PDB entry 8WYE | electron microscopy, 2.49 A resolution | chains B and C of the 5 polymer chains in the assembly

== Chain B ==
Name: SIR2 family protein
From: Bacillus subtilis
Amino-acid sequence (1005 residues; each row starts with the number of its first residue):
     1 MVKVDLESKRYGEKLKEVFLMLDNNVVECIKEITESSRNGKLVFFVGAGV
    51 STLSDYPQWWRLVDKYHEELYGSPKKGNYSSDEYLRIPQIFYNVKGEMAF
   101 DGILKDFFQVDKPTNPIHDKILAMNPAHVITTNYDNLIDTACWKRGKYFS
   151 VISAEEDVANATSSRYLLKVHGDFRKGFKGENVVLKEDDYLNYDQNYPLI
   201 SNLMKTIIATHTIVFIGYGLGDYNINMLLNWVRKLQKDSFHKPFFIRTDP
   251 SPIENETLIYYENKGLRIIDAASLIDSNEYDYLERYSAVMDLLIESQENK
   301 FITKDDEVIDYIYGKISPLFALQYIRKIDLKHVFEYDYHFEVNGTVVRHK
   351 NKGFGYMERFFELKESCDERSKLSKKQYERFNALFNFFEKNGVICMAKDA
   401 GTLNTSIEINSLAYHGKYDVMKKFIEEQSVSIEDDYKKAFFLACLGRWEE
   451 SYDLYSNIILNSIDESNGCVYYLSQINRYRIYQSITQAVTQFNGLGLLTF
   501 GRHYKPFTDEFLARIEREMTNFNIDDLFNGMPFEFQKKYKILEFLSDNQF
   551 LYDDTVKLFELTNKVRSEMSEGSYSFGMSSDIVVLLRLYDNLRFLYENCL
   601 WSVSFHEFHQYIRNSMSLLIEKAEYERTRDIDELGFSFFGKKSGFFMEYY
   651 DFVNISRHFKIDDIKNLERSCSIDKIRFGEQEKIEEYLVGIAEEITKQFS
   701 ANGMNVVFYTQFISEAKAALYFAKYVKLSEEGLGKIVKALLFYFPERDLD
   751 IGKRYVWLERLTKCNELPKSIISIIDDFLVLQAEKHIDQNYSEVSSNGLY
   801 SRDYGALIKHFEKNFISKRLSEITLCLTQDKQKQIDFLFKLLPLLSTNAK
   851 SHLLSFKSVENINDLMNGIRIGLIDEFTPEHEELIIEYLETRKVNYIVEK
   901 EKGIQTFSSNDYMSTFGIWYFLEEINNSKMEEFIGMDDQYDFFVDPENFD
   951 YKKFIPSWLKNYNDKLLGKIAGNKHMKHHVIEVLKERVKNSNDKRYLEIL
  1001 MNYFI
Unresolved in the structure: 1-7, 75-78, 464-466, 496-500, 566-578, 637-643, 898-910
Reported in the primary citation:
  - mutagenesis - W59A, N133A, D135A, H171A, Y282A: decreased catalytic activity
  - mutagenesis - T52A, W60A, D188A, T248A: unchanged growth
  - mutagenesis - T52A, W60A, T248A: unchanged catalytic activity
  - mutagenesis - Y282A: decreased growth
  - catalytic residues: His-171 (citing earlier work)
  - catalytic residues: Asn-133

== Chain C ==
Name: Bacillus phage SPbeta DSAD1 protein
From: Bacillus phage SPBc2
UniProtKB: O64191 (O64191_BPSPB); residue numbers follow UniProt; this construct covers 1-120
Amino-acid sequence (146 residues; numbered 1 to 146; the number before each row is that of its first residue):
     1 MIEIFKDTGATHDLVYHSKINTFVWDVEFDIVLSDSKELNKCYFVKCFNP
    51 YRINGKCDFAVSSIDIFSEGKRLLIENEFNFKITKAVHVATSKDVTEIVL
   101 HLSERISSPFPIVKEVVYLDWSHPQFEKGGGSGGGSGGWSHPQFEK
Unresolved in the structure: 1-10, 127-146
Differences from the reference sequence: expression tag (121-146)
Swiss-Prot annotation at these positions:
  - site: Phe-59 (Interaction with host DSR2)
  - mutagenesis: His-17 (H17E: Complete loss of the ability to inactivate the host DSR2 NADase activity), Lys-19 (K19E: Complete loss of the ability to inactivate the host DSR2 NADase activity), Asn-21 (N21E: Complete loss of the ability to inactivate the host DSR2 NADase activity), Phe-59 (F59E: Complete loss of the ability to inactivate the host DSR2 NADase activity)

== How chain B and chain C interact ==
Pairs across the interface (61):
  Lys-665(B) with Trp-121(C)
  Glu-668(B) with Trp-121(C); Phe-126(C)
  Tyr-721(B) with Ser-122(C)
  Lys-724(B) with His-123(C), hydrogen bond (side chain-backbone); Pro-124(C)
  Val-756(B) with Leu-119(C), hydrophobic; Ser-122(C)
  Glu-759(B) with His-123(C), salt bridge; Pro-124(C)
  Arg-760(B) with Ser-122(C)
  Lys-763(B) with Pro-124(C)
  Ser-796(B) with Val-117(C)
  Asn-797(B) with Cys-47(C), hydrogen bond (backbone-side chain); Val-117(C); Leu-119(C)
  Gly-798(B) with Cys-47(C)
  Leu-799(B) with Asn-49(C); Leu-119(C), hydrophobic
  Tyr-800(B) with Asp-65(C), hydrogen bond; Arg-72(C), hydrogen bond
  Arg-802(B) with Arg-52(C); Ile-53(C), hydrogen bond (side chain-backbone)
  His-810(B) with Ile-53(C)
  Asn-863(B) with Glu-76(C); Asn-77(C); Glu-78(C), hydrogen bond (side chain-backbone)
  Asn-867(B) with Ile-75(C); Glu-76(C), hydrogen bond (side chain-backbone)
  Ile-869(B) with Cys-57(C), hydrophobic
  Arg-870(B) with Ile-75(C), hydrogen bond (side chain-backbone)
  Asp-875(B) with Lys-56(C)
  Tyr-888(B) with Glu-78(C), hydrogen bond
  Asp-911(B) with Asn-80(C)
  Tyr-912(B) with Glu-78(C)
  Thr-915(B) with Phe-59(C)
  Ile-918(B) with Phe-59(C), hydrophobic
  Trp-919(B) with Cys-57(C), hydrogen bond (side chain-backbone)
  Glu-924(B) with Lys-56(C); Cys-57(C), hydrogen bond
  Ser-957(B) with Asn-21(C), hydrogen bond
  Lys-960(B) with Ser-18(C), hydrogen bond (side chain-backbone); Lys-19(C); Ile-20(C); Val-61(C)
  Asn-961(B) with Phe-59(C); Ala-60(C); Val-61(C), hydrogen bond (backbone-backbone)
  Tyr-962(B) with Phe-59(C); Val-61(C)
  Asn-963(B) with Asn-54(C); Asp-58(C); Phe-59(C), hydrogen bond (backbone-backbone); Ala-60(C); Val-61(C)
  Lys-965(B) with Gly-55(C); Asp-58(C), hydrogen bond (side chain-backbone)
  Leu-966(B) with Phe-59(C), hydrophobic
  Asp-993(B) with Ser-18(C)
  Arg-995(B) with Lys-19(C); Phe-48(C)
Interface residues without a listed pair, chain B (45 interface residues in all): Arg-669, Tyr-755, Thr-762, Ala-806, Leu-807, Phe-877, Leu-922, Ile-955, Asp-964
Interface residues without a listed pair, chain C (36 interface residues in all): Pro-50, Ser-63, Phe-79, Ser-107, Pro-109

== Overview ==
Chain B and chain C form an interface of 45 and 36 residues respectively; the contacts include 16 hydrogen
bonds and 1 salt bridge. Polar contacts include Glu-759(B)/His-123(C), Lys-724(B)/His-123(C) and
Asn-797(B)/Cys-47(C). From the paper: catalytic residues His-171(B) and Asn-133(B); W59A, N133A and D135A of
chain B, among others, reduce catalytic activity; 9 substitutions were tested in all.
Chain B is SIR2 family protein (Bacillus subtilis) and chain C is Bacillus phage SPbeta DSAD1 protein
(Bacillus phage SPBc2); the structure, Cryo-EM structure of DSR2-DSAD1 (partial) complex, was determined by
electron microscopy (same publication as 8WYA, 8WYB, 8WYC, 8WYD and 8WYF).
